6A6R - chain A; structure by X-ray diffraction, 2.61 A resolution.

== Chain A ==
Molecule: Fructosyl amine: oxygen oxidoreductase
Source organism: Aspergillus nidulans
Amino-acid sequence (438 residues; row label = number of the first residue in the row):
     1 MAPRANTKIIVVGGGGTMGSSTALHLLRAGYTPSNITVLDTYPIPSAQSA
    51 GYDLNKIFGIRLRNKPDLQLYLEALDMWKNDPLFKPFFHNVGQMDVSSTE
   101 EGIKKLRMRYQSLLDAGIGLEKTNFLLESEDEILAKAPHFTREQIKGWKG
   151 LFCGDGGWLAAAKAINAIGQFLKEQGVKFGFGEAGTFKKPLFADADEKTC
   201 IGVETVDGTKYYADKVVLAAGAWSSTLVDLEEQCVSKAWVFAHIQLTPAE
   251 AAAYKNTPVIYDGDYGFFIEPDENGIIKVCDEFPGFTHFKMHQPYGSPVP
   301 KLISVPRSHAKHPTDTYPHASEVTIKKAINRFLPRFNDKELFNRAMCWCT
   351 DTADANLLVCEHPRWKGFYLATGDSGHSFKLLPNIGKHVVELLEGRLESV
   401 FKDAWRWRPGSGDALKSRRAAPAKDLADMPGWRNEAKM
Unresolved in the structure: 1-2, 434-438
Modified residues: Mse1, Mse18, Mse77, Mse94, Mse108, Mse291, Mse346, Mse429, Mse438 (selenomethionine); Cys153 (S-hydroxycysteine; CSO)
Covalent attachments: flavin-adenine dinucleotide (FAD) linked to Cys347
Ligand contacts:
  - (4S,5S)-1,2-dithiane-4,5-diol (D1D), molecule 1: Thr41, Tyr42, Pro43, Phe181, Gly182
  - (4S,5S)-1,2-dithiane-4,5-diol (D1D), molecule 2: Tyr42, Ala47, His309
  - FAD (flavin-adenine dinucleotide): Val12, Gly13, Gly15, Gly16, Thr17, Mse18, Gly19, Leu39, Asp40, Thr41, Ser46, Gln48, Ser49, Ala50, Gly51, Lys56, Ile57, Gly185, Thr186, Phe187, Ala219, Ala220, Gly221, Trp223, Leu227, Trp239, Phe241, Cys280, Trp348, Cys349, Asp374, Gly376, His377, Ser378, Phe379, Lys380
Reported in the primary citation:
  - specificity-determining residues: Arg61
  - mutagenesis - R61A, R61G, R61S, R61S/L62G/R63A (3.49-fold), R61V, Y71S/L75F/M108K/D115R (57-fold), L75F: increased catalytic activity on F-6P
  - mutagenesis - Y71S, M108K, D115R: increased catalytic activity

== Summary ==
Bound to chain A: (4S,5S)-1,2-dithiane-4,5-diol. Covalently linked flavin-adenine dinucleotide: at Cys347.
From the paper: R61A, R61G and R61S, among others, increase catalytic activity on F-6P; the specificity
determinant Arg61; 10 substitutions were tested in all.
Chain A is Fructosyl amine: oxygen oxidoreductase (Aspergillus nidulans); the structure, Crystal structure of
the modified fructosyl peptide oxidase from Aspergillus nidulans, Seleno-methionine Derivative, was determined
by X-ray diffraction, deposited together with 6A6S, 6A6T, 6A6U and 6A6V.
